PDB entry 2CDC | X-ray diffraction, 1.50 A resolution | chains B and D of the 4 polymer chains in the assembly

# Chain B (and D)
Molecule: Glucose dehydrogenase glucose 1-dehydrogenase, dhg-1
Organism: Sulfolobus solfataricus
Notes: EC 1.1.1.47; chain D of this document is another copy of the same molecule, construct and numbering; everything in this record applies to it too
Reference sequence: O93715 (O93715_SULSO); residue numbers follow UniProt; this construct covers 1-366
Amino-acid sequence (366 residues; numbered 1 to 366; the number before each row is that of its first residue):
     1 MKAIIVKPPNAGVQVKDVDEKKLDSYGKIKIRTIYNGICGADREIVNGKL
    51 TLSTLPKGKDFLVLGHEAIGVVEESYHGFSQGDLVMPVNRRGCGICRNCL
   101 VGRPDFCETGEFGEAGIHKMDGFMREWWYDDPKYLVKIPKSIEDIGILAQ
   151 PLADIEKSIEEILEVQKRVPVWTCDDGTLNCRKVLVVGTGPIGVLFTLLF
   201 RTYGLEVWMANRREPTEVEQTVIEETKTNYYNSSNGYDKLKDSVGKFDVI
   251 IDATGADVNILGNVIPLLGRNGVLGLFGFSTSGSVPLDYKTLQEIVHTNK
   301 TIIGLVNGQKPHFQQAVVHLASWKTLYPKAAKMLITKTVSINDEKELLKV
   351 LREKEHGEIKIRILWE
Unresolved in the structure: 51-57
Differences from the reference sequence: engineered mutation Ala-41 (Thr in O93715)
Disulfides: Cys-174/Cys-181
Metal / ion sites: Zn2+ site 1: Cys-39, His-66, Glu-67; Zn2+ site 2: Cys-93, Cys-96, Cys-99, Cys-107
Small-molecule neighbours:
  - NADP (NAP; NADP nicotinamide-adenine-dinucleotide phosphate): Glu-44, Asp-154, Val-187, Gly-188, Thr-189, Gly-190, Pro-191, Ile-192, Gly-193, Ala-210, Asn-211, Arg-212, Arg-213, Ser-233, Ala-253, Thr-254, Gly-255, Ala-256, Ile-260, Phe-277, Gly-278, Phe-279, Leu-305, Val-306, Asn-307, Lys-354, His-356
  - beta-D-xylopyranose (XYP): Cys-39, Ala-41, His-66, Asn-89, Arg-90, Glu-114, Gln-150, Asp-154, Val-306, Asn-307
  - alpha-D-xylopyranose (XYS), molecule 1: Lys-137, Pro-139, Gln-314, Val-317, Val-318
  - alpha-D-xylopyranose (XYS), molecule 2: Arg-201, Thr-202, Gly-204

# Chain B / chain D interface
Residue-residue contacts (124):
  Arg-97(B) / Val-171(D)
  Arg-97(B) / Thr-173(D)  hydrogen bond (side chain-backbone)
  Arg-97(B) / Cys-174(D)
  Arg-97(B) / Asp-175(D)  salt bridge
  Arg-97(B) / Arg-182(D)
  Asn-98(B) / Val-169(D)
  Asn-98(B) / Pro-170(D)
  Asn-98(B) / Val-171(D)  hydrogen bond (side chain-backbone)
  Val-101(B) / Val-171(D)  hydrophobic
  Arg-103(B) / Pro-170(D)
  Asp-105(B) / Asn-299(D)  hydrogen bond (backbone-side chain)
  Phe-106(B) / Arg-168(D)
  Phe-106(B) / Pro-170(D)
  Phe-106(B) / Asn-271(D)  hydrogen bond (backbone-side chain)
  Phe-106(B) / Asn-299(D)
  Cys-107(B) / Arg-270(D)
  Glu-108(B) / Arg-182(D)  salt bridge
  Glu-108(B) / Arg-270(D)  hydrogen bond (backbone-side chain)
  Glu-108(B) / Asn-271(D)
  Thr-109(B) / Arg-270(D)  hydrogen bond (backbone-side chain)
  Gly-110(B) / Arg-270(D)
  Lys-157(B) / Asn-299(D)  hydrogen bond
  Glu-161(B) / Arg-168(D)  salt bridge
  Glu-164(B) / Arg-168(D)
  Val-165(B) / Arg-168(D)
  Arg-168(B) / Phe-106(D)
  Arg-168(B) / Glu-161(D)  salt bridge
  Arg-168(B) / Glu-164(D)
  Arg-168(B) / Val-165(D)
  Arg-168(B) / Ile-303(D)
  Val-169(B) / Asn-98(D)
  Pro-170(B) / Asn-98(D)
  Pro-170(B) / Val-101(D)  hydrophobic
  Pro-170(B) / Arg-103(D)
  Pro-170(B) / Phe-106(D)
  Val-171(B) / Arg-97(D)
  Val-171(B) / Asn-98(D)  hydrogen bond (backbone-side chain)
  Val-171(B) / Val-101(D)  hydrophobic
  Thr-173(B) / Arg-97(D)  hydrogen bond (backbone-side chain)
  Cys-174(B) / Arg-97(D)
  Asp-175(B) / Arg-97(D)  salt bridge
  Arg-182(B) / Arg-97(D)
  Arg-182(B) / Glu-108(D)  salt bridge
  Val-258(B) / Leu-287(D)
  Val-258(B) / Tyr-289(D)  hydrophobic
  Val-258(B) / Leu-292(D)  hydrophobic
  Leu-261(B) / Leu-292(D)  hydrophobic
  Arg-270(B) / Cys-107(D)
  Arg-270(B) / Glu-108(D)  hydrogen bond (side chain-backbone)
  Arg-270(B) / Thr-109(D)  hydrogen bond (side chain-backbone)
  Arg-270(B) / Gly-110(D)
  Asn-271(B) / Phe-106(D)  hydrogen bond (side chain-backbone)
  Asn-271(B) / Glu-108(D)
  Leu-276(B) / Leu-292(D)  hydrophobic
  Leu-276(B) / Val-296(D)
  Phe-277(B) / Val-296(D)
  Gly-278(B) / Val-296(D)
  Phe-279(B) / Gln-293(D)
  Phe-279(B) / Val-296(D)  hydrophobic
  Phe-279(B) / His-297(D)
  Ser-280(B) / Tyr-289(D)
  Ser-280(B) / Gln-293(D)
  Thr-281(B) / Tyr-289(D)
  Thr-281(B) / Gln-293(D)
  Ser-282(B) / Tyr-289(D)
  Gly-283(B) / Asp-288(D)
  Gly-283(B) / Tyr-289(D)  hydrogen bond (backbone-backbone)
  Ser-284(B) / Pro-286(D)
  Ser-284(B) / Leu-287(D)
  Ser-284(B) / Asp-288(D)
  Val-285(B) / Val-285(D)
  Val-285(B) / Pro-286(D)
  Val-285(B) / Leu-287(D)  hydrogen bond (backbone-backbone)
  Val-285(B) / Leu-292(D)  hydrophobic
  Pro-286(B) / Ser-284(D)
  Pro-286(B) / Val-285(D)
  Leu-287(B) / Val-258(D)
  Leu-287(B) / Ser-284(D)
  Leu-287(B) / Val-285(D)  hydrogen bond (backbone-backbone)
  Asp-288(B) / Gly-283(D)
  Asp-288(B) / Ser-284(D)
  Tyr-289(B) / Val-258(D)  hydrophobic
  Tyr-289(B) / Ser-280(D)
  Tyr-289(B) / Thr-281(D)
  Tyr-289(B) / Ser-282(D)
  Tyr-289(B) / Gly-283(D)  hydrogen bond (backbone-backbone)
  Leu-292(B) / Val-258(D)  hydrophobic
  Leu-292(B) / Leu-261(D)  hydrophobic
  Leu-292(B) / Leu-276(D)  hydrophobic
  Gln-293(B) / Phe-279(D)
  Gln-293(B) / Ser-280(D)
  Ile-295(B) / Gly-304(D)
  Val-296(B) / Leu-276(D)
  Val-296(B) / Phe-277(D)
  Val-296(B) / Gly-278(D)
  Val-296(B) / Phe-279(D)  hydrophobic
  Val-296(B) / Gly-304(D)
  Val-296(B) / Leu-305(D)
  Val-296(B) / Val-306(D)
  His-297(B) / Phe-279(D)
  His-297(B) / Val-306(D)
  Asn-299(B) / Asp-105(D)  hydrogen bond (side chain-backbone)
  Asn-299(B) / Phe-106(D)
  Asn-299(B) / Lys-157(D)  hydrogen bond
  Asn-299(B) / Gly-304(D)
  Asn-299(B) / Val-306(D)
  Lys-300(B) / Ile-303(D)
  Lys-300(B) / Gly-304(D)  hydrogen bond (backbone-backbone)
  Thr-301(B) / Thr-301(D)  hydrogen bond
  Thr-301(B) / Ile-302(D)  hydrogen bond (side chain-backbone)
  Thr-301(B) / Ile-303(D)
  Ile-302(B) / Thr-301(D)  hydrogen bond (backbone-side chain)
  Ile-302(B) / Ile-302(D)  hydrogen bond (backbone-backbone)
  Ile-303(B) / Arg-168(D)
  Ile-303(B) / Lys-300(D)
  Ile-303(B) / Thr-301(D)
  Gly-304(B) / Ile-295(D)
  Gly-304(B) / Val-296(D)
  Gly-304(B) / Asn-299(D)
  Gly-304(B) / Lys-300(D)  hydrogen bond (backbone-backbone)
  Leu-305(B) / Val-296(D)
  Val-306(B) / Val-296(D)
  Val-306(B) / His-297(D)
  Val-306(B) / Asn-299(D)
Interface residues without a listed pair, chain B (55 interface residues in all): Phe-112, Cys-181
Interface residues without a listed pair, chain D (54 interface residues in all): Cys-181

# Overview
55 residues of chain B face 54 of chain D across their interface, with 24 hydrogen bonds and 6 salt bridges.
Polar pairs include Arg-97(B)/Asp-175(D), Glu-108(B)/Arg-182(D) and Glu-161(B)/Arg-168(D). Bound to chain B:
alpha-D-xylopyranose, NADP and beta-D-xylopyranose. Cys-39(B), His-66(B) and Glu-67(B) form the Zn2+ site 1.
Both chains are Glucose dehydrogenase glucose 1-dehydrogenase, dhg-1 (Sulfolobus solfataricus). Entry 2CDC
(Sulfolobus solfataricus Glucose Dehydrogenase 1 in complex with NADP and Xylose) was determined by X-ray
diffraction (same publication as 2CD9, 2CDA and 2CDB).
